PDB entry 7FCZ | X-ray diffraction, 2.21 A resolution | chain A

Chain A:
Molecule: Receptor-interacting serine/threonine-protein kinase 1
From: Homo sapiens
Notes: EC 2.7.11.1
UniProt: Q13546 (RIPK1_HUMAN); numbering as in UniProt (aligned over 1-294)
Amino-acid sequence (297 residues; numbered -2 to 294; the number before each row is that of its first residue; numbers below 1 keep their minus sign (Gly-2 is residue -2)):
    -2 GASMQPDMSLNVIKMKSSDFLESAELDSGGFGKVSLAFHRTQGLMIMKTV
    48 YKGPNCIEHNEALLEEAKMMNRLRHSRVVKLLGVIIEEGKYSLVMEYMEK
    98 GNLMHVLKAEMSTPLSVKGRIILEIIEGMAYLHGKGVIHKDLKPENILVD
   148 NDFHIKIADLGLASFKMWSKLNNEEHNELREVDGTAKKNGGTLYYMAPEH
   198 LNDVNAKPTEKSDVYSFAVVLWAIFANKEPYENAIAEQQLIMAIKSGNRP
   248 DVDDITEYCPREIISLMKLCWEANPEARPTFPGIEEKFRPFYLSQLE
Not modelled in the structure: -2 to 9, 25-29, 51-56, 107-108, 170-187, 229-234
Construct notes: expression tag (-2 to 0); engineered mutation Ala34 (Cys in Q13546), Ala127 (Cys in Q13546), Ala233 (Cys in Q13546), Ala240 (Cys in Q13546)
UniProt features mapped onto this chain:
  - active site: Asp138 (Proton acceptor)
  - binding site (ATP): Leu23 to Val31, Lys45
  - modified residue (Phosphoserine): Ser6, Ser20, Ser25, Ser161, Ser166
  - natural variant: Ala64 (A64V: In a colorectal adenocarcinoma sample), Val81 (V81I: In a colorectal adenocarcinoma sample), Ala220 (A220V: In a colorectal adenocarcinoma sample)
  - mutagenesis: Ser25 (S25D: Phophomimetic mutant. Significant loss of kinase activity), Lys45 (K45A: Abolishes kinase activity), Ser161 (S161A: Decreases RIPK1 kinase activity; S161E: No effect on RIPK1 autophosphorylation)
Small-molecule neighbours: 3IF (N-[(3S)-7-(2-cyclopropylethynyl)-5-methyl-4-oxidanylidene-2,3-dihydro-1,5-benzoxazepin-3-yl]-5-(phenylmethyl)-4H-1,2,4-triazole-3-carboxamide): Val31, Ile43, Met44, Lys45, Met67, Leu70, Val75, Val76, Lys77, Leu78, Leu90, Val91, Met92, Leu129, Val134, His136, Ile154, Ala155, Asp156, Leu157, Leu159, Ser161, Phe162

Overview:
Chain A binds compound 3IF. Curated annotation (UniProt) lists active-site residue Asp138, 10 ATP-binding
residues and 3 mutagenesis sites.
Chain A is Receptor-interacting serine/threonine-protein kinase 1 (Homo sapiens); the structure, Crystal
Structure of human RIPK1 kinase domain in complex with a novel inhibitor, was determined by X-ray diffraction,
deposited together with 7FD0.
